PDB entry 4PKN | X-ray diffraction, 3.66 A resolution | chains E and S of the 28 polymer chains in the assembly

[Chain E]
Molecule: 60 kDa chaperonin
Organism: Escherichia coli
Reference sequence: Q548M1 (Q548M1_ECOLX); residue numbers follow UniProt; this construct covers 1-548
Amino-acid sequence (548 residues; each row starts with the number of its first residue):
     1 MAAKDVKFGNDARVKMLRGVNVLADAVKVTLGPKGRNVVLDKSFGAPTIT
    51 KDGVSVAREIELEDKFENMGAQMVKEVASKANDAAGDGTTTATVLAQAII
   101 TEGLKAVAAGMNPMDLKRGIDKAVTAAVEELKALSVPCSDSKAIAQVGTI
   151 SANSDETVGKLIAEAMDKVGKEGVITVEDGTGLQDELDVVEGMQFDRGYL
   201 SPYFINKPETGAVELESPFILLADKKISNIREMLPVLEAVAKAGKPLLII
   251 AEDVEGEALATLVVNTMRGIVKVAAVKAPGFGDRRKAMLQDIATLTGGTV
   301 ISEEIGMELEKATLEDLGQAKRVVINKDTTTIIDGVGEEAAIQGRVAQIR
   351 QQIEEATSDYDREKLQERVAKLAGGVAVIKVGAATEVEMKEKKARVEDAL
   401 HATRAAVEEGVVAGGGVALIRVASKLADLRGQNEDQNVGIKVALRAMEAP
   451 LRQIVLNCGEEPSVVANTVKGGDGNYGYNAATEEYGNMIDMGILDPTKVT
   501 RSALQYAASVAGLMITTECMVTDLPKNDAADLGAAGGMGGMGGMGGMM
Not modelled in the structure: 1, 526-548
Ion coordination: K+: Thr-30, Lys-51, Thr-90 (together with ADP); Mg2+: Asp-87 (together with ADP)
Residues lining bound ligands:
  - ADP (adenosine-5'-diphosphate): Thr-30, Leu-31, Gly-32, Pro-33, Lys-51, Asp-87, Gly-88, Thr-89, Thr-90, Thr-91, Ile-150, Gly-414, Gly-415, Gly-416, Ile-454, Tyr-478, Asn-479, Ala-480, Ala-481, Ile-493, Asp-495
  - beryllium trifluoride (BEF): Lys-51, Asp-52, Gly-53, Gly-86, Asp-87, Gly-88, Thr-89, Thr-90, Ser-151, Asp-398
From the paper describing this entry:
  - binding site for beryllium trifluoride: Gly-88

[Chain S]
Molecule: 10 kDa chaperonin
Organism: Escherichia coli
Reference sequence: Q7BGE6 (Q7BGE6_ECOLX); residues 1-97 here = UniProt positions 1-97
Amino-acid sequence (97 residues; row label = number of the first residue in the row):
     1 MNIRPLHDRVIVKRKEVETKSAGGIVLTGSAAAKSTRGEVLAVGNGRILE
    51 NGEVKPLDVKVGDIVIFNDGYGVKSEKIDNEEVLIMSESDILAIVEA

[How chain E and chain S interact]
Pairs across the interface (11):
  Asn-229(E) with Ser-30(S), hydrogen bond
  Pro-235(E) with Ala-22(S)
  Glu-238(E) with Ala-22(S); Gly-23(S), hydrogen bond (side chain-backbone)
  Glu-257(E) with Ser-30(S), hydrogen bond (backbone-side chain)
  Thr-261(E) with Gly-29(S); Ser-30(S)
  Val-264(E) with Leu-27(S), hydrophobic
  Asn-265(E) with Val-26(S); Leu-27(S)
  Arg-268(E) with Leu-27(S)
Interface residues without a listed pair, chain E (10 interface residues in all): Ala-258, Ile-270
Interface residues without a listed pair, chain S (8 interface residues in all): Ile-25, Thr-28

[Overview]
The interface between chain E and chain S involves 10 residues on one side and 8 on the other; the contacts
include 3 hydrogen bonds. Polar pairs include Asn-229(E)/Ser-30(S), Glu-238(E)/Gly-23(S) and
Glu-257(E)/Ser-30(S). Ligands of chain E: ADP and beryllium trifluoride. The paper reports a binding site for
beryllium trifluoride at Gly-88(E).
Here chain E is 60 kDa chaperonin and chain S is 10 kDa chaperonin, both from Escherichia coli. Entry 4PKN
(Crystal structure of the football-shaped GroEL-GroES2-(ADPBeFx)14 complex containing substrate Rubisco) was
determined by X-ray diffraction together with 4PKO from the same study.
